Entry 7TUZ (electron microscopy, 3.12 A resolution); this record covers chains A and E of the 5 polymer chains in the assembly.

Chain A:
Protein: Guanine nucleotide-binding protein G(i) subunit alpha-1
Organism: Homo sapiens
UniProtKB: P63096 (GNAI1_HUMAN); residue numbers follow UniProt; this construct covers 1-354
Chain sequence (354 residues; numbered 1 to 354; the number before each row is that of its first residue):
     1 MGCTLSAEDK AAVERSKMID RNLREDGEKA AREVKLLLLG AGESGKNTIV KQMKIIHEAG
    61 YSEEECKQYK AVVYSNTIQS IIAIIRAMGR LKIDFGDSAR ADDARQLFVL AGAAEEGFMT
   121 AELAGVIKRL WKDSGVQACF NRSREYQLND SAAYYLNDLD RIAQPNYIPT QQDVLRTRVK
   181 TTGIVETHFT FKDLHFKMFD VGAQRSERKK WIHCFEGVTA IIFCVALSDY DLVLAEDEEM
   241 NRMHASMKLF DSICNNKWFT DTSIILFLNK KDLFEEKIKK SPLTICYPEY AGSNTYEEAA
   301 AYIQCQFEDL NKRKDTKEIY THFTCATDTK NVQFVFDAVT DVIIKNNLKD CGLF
Disordered / not traced: 1, 56-181
Differences from the reference sequence: conflict Asn-47 (Ser in P63096), Ala-203 (Gly in P63096), Ala-245 (Glu in P63096)
Swiss-Prot annotation at these positions:
  - region: Lys-35 to Lys-46, Thr-48 (G1 motif), Asp-173 to Thr-181 (G2 motif), Phe-196 to Gly-202, Gln-204, Arg-205 (G3 motif), Ile-265 to Asp-272 (G4 motif), Thr-324 to Thr-329 (G5 motif)
  - binding site (GTP): Glu-43 to Lys-46, Thr-48, Ser-151, Leu-175 to Thr-181, Asp-200 to Gly-202, Gln-204, Asn-269 to Asp-272, Ala-326
  - binding site (Mg(2+)): Thr-181
  - modified residue: Arg-178 (ADP-ribosylarginine), Gln-204 (Deamidated glutamine), Cys-351 (ADP-ribosylcysteine)
  - lipidation: Gly-2 (N-myristoyl glycine), Cys-3 (S-palmitoyl cysteine)
  - natural variant: Gly-40 (G40C: In NEDHISB; G40R: In NEDHISB), Gly-45 (G45D: In NEDHISB), Thr-48 (T48I: In NEDHISB; T48K: In NEDHISB), Gln-52 (Q52P: In NEDHISB), Ser-75 (deletion: In NEDHISB; uncertain significance), Gln-172 (deletion: In NEDHISB), Asp-173 (D173V: In NEDHISB), Glu-186 to Phe-189 (deletion: In NEDHISB; uncertain significance), Cys-224 (C224Y: In NEDHISB), Lys-270 (K270N: In NEDHISB; K270R: In NEDHISB), Asp-272 (D272G: In NEDHISB), Ala-326 (A326P: In NEDHISB), 1 further natural variant entry in UniProt
  - mutagenesis: Gly-42 (G42R: Abolishes switch to an activated conformation and dissociation from beta and gamma subunits upon GTP binding. Abolishes interaction with RGS family members), Glu-116 (E116L: Enhances interaction (inactive GDP-bound) with RGS14), Gln-147 (Q147L: Enhances interaction (inactive GDP-bound) with RGS14)

Chain E:
Protein: scFv16
Organism: Mus musculus
Notes: antibody fragment or engineered binder
Chain sequence (266 residues; row label = number of the first residue in the row):
     1 DVQLVESGGG LVQPGGSRKL SCSASGFAFS SFGMHWVRQA PEKGLEWVAY ISSGSGTIYY
    61 ADTVKGRFTI SRDDPKNTLF LQMTSLRSED TAMYYCVRSI YYYGSSPFDF WGQGTTLTVS
   121 SGGGGSGGGG SGGGGSDIVM TQATSSVPVT PGESVSISCR SSKSLLHSNG NTYLYWFLQR
   181 PGQSPQLLIY RMSNLASGVP DRFSGSGSGT AFTLTISRLE AEDVGVYYCM QHLEYPLTFG
   241 AGTKLELKAA AENLYFQGHH HHHHHH
Disordered / not traced: 1, 122-135, 248-266
Disulfides: Cys-22/Cys-96, Cys-159/Cys-229

How chain A and chain E interact:
Pairs across the interface (23):
  Thr-4(A) / His-167(E)  hydrogen bond (backbone-side chain)
  Ser-6(A) / His-167(E)
  Ser-6(A) / Asn-169(E)
  Ser-6(A) / Tyr-173(E)  hydrogen bond
  Ala-7(A) / His-232(E)
  Ala-7(A) / Leu-233(E)  hydrogen bond (backbone-backbone)
  Ala-7(A) / Tyr-235(E)  hydrophobic
  Glu-8(A) / Tyr-101(E)
  Glu-8(A) / Tyr-173(E)
  Glu-8(A) / Tyr-175(E)  hydrogen bond
  Glu-8(A) / Arg-191(E)  salt bridge
  Glu-8(A) / His-232(E)
  Asp-9(A) / Asn-169(E)  hydrogen bond
  Asp-9(A) / Tyr-173(E)  hydrogen bond
  Ala-11(A) / Tyr-101(E)  hydrophobic
  Ala-12(A) / Tyr-101(E)
  Glu-14(A) / Ser-52(E)  hydrogen bond
  Glu-14(A) / Thr-57(E)  hydrogen bond
  Arg-15(A) / Ile-100(E)
  Arg-15(A) / Tyr-101(E)
  Arg-15(A) / Tyr-102(E)
  Met-18(A) / Ser-53(E)
  Met-18(A) / Gly-54(E)
Other interface residues (no listed pair), chain A (11 interface residues in all): Leu-5
Other interface residues (no listed pair), chain E (20 interface residues in all): Ser-31, Tyr-50, Gly-56, Pro-107, Ser-168

Summary:
11 residues of chain A face 20 of chain E across their interface, with 8 hydrogen bonds and 1 salt bridge.
Polar contacts include Glu-8(A)/Arg-191(E), Thr-4(A)/His-167(E) and Ser-6(A)/Tyr-173(E). Curated annotation
(UniProt) lists 22 GTP-binding residues, Mg2+-binding residue Thr-181(A) and 3 mutagenesis sites on chain A.
Chain A is Guanine nucleotide-binding protein G(i) subunit alpha-1 (Homo sapiens) and chain E is scFv16 (Mus
musculus); the structure, Cryo-EM structure of 7alpha,25-dihydroxycholesterol-bound EBI2/GPR183 in complex
with Gi protein, was determined by electron microscopy.
